Entry 7VAY (electron microscopy, 3.30 A resolution); this record covers chains E and G of the 12 polymer chains in the assembly.

# Chain E
Protein: V-type ATP synthase beta chain
Source organism: Thermus thermophilus HB8
UniProtKB: Q56404 (VATB_THET8); numbering as in UniProt (aligned over 1-478)
Amino-acid sequence (478 residues; numbered 1 to 478; the number before each row is that of its first residue):
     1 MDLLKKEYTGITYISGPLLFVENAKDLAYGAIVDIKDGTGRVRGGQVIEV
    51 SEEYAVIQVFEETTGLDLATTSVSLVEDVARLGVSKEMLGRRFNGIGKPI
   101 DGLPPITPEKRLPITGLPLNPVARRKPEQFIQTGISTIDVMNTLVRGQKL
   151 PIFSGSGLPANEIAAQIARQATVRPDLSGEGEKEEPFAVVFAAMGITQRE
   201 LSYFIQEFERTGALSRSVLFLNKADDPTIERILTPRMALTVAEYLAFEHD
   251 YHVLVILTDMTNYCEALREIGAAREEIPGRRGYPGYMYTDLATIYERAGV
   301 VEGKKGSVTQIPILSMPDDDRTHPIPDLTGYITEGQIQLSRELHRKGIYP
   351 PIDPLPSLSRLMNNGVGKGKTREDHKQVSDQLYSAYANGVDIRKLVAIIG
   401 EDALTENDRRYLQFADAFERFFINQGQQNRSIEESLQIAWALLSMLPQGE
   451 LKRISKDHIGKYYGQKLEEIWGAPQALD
Not modelled in the structure: 1-2, 471-478
Ligand contacts: ATP-gamma-S (AGS; phosphothiophosphoric acid-adenylate ester): Gly330, Tyr331, Leu358, Arg360

# Chain G
Protein: V-type ATP synthase subunit D
Source organism: Thermus thermophilus HB8
UniProtKB: O87880 (VATD_THET8); numbering as in UniProt (aligned over 1-223)
Amino-acid sequence (223 residues; numbered 1 to 223; the number before each row is that of its first residue):
     1 MSQVSPTRMNLLQRRGQLRLAQKGVDLLKKKRDALVAEFFGLVREAMEAR
    51 KALDQAAKEAYAALLLAQAFDGPEVVAGAALGVPPLEGVEAEVENVWGSK
   101 VPRLKATFPDGALLSPVGTPAYTLEASRAFRRYAEALIRVANTETRLKKI
   151 GEEIKKTTRRVNALEQVVIPGIRAQIRFIQQVLEQREREDTFRLKRIKGK
   201 IEAREAEEEGGRPNPQVEIGAGL
Not modelled in the structure: 1-3, 210-223

# Chain E / chain G interface
Residue-residue contacts (11):
  Glu275(E) with Lys195(G), salt bridge
  Glu276(E) with Phe192(G)
  Ile277(E) with Phe192(G), hydrophobic
  Gly279(E) with Gln185(G), hydrogen bond (backbone-side chain)
  Arg280(E) with Gln185(G); Arg188(G)
  Arg281(E) with Gln181(G), hydrogen bond; Arg188(G)
  Gly282(E) with Arg188(G)
  Ile399(E) with Arg159(G)
  Glu401(E) with Lys155(G), salt bridge
Also at the interface, not in a pair above, chain E (13 interface residues in all): Pro278, Asp320, Ala397, Ile398
Also at the interface, not in a pair above, chain G (8 interface residues in all): Asn162

# In short
The interface between chain E and chain G involves 13 residues on one side and 8 on the other; the contacts
include 2 hydrogen bonds and 2 salt bridges. Polar pairs include Glu275(E)-Lys195(G), Glu401(E)-Lys155(G) and
Gly279(E)-Gln185(G). Chain E binds ATP-gamma-S.
Here chain E is V-type ATP synthase beta chain and chain G is V-type ATP synthase subunit D, both from Thermus
thermophilus HB8. Entry 7VAY (V1EG domain of V/A-ATPase from Thermus thermophilus at saturated ATP-gamma-S
condition, state2) was determined by electron microscopy (same publication as 7VAI, 7VAJ, 7VAK, 7VAL, 7VAM,
7VAN and 11 further entries).
